PDB entry 4NU7 | X-ray diffraction, 2.05 A resolution | chains A and C

== Chain A (and C) ==
Protein: Ribulose-phosphate 3-epimerase
From: Toxoplasma gondii
Notes: EC 5.1.3.1; chain C of this document is another copy of the same molecule, construct and numbering; everything in this record applies to it too
Reference sequence: B9PPN9 (B9PPN9_TOXGO); numbering as in UniProt (aligned over 1-230)
Sequence (246 residues; row label = number of the first residue in the row):
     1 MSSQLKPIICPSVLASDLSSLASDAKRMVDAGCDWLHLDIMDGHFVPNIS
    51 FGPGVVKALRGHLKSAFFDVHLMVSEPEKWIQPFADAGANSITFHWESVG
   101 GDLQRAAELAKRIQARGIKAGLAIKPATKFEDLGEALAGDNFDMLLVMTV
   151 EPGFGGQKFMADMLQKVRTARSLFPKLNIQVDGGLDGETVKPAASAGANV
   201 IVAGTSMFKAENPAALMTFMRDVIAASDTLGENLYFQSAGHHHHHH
Not modelled in the structure: 1-3, 229-246 (chain C: 1-3, 231-246)
Differences from the reference sequence: expression tag (231-246)
Bound ions: Zn2+: His-37, Asp-39, His-71, Asp-182
Reported in the primary citation:
  - Zn2+ coordination: His-37, Asp-39, His-71, Asp-182

== How chain A and chain C interact ==
Pairs across the interface (47; chain A residue first):
  Asp-17(A) with Ala-58(C); His-62(C), salt bridge
  Leu-18(A) with Gly-54(C); Val-55(C), hydrophobic
  Ser-19(A) with Ser-20(C); Leu-21(C), hydrogen bond (backbone-backbone); Ala-22(C), hydrogen bond (backbone-backbone); Ala-58(C); His-62(C), hydrogen bond
  Ser-20(A) with Ser-19(C)
  Leu-21(A) with Ser-19(C), hydrogen bond (backbone-backbone)
  Ala-22(A) with Ser-19(C), hydrogen bond (backbone-backbone)
  Asp-42(A) with Asp-42(C); His-44(C), salt bridge; Ile-49(C)
  Gly-43(A) with Trp-80(C)
  His-44(A) with Asp-42(C), salt bridge; His-44(C); Ser-75(C), hydrogen bond
  Pro-47(A) with Trp-80(C)
  Asn-48(A) with Pro-53(C); Trp-80(C)
  Ile-49(A) with Asp-42(C); Phe-51(C); Gly-52(C); Pro-53(C); Trp-80(C), hydrophobic
  Ser-50(A) with Phe-51(C); Gly-52(C), hydrogen bond (backbone-backbone)
  Phe-51(A) with Ile-49(C); Ser-50(C)
  Gly-52(A) with Ile-49(C); Ser-50(C), hydrogen bond (backbone-backbone)
  Pro-53(A) with Asn-48(C); Ile-49(C)
  Gly-54(A) with Leu-18(C)
  Val-55(A) with Leu-18(C), hydrophobic
  Ala-58(A) with Asp-17(C); Ser-19(C)
  Leu-59(A) with Ser-19(C)
  His-62(A) with Asp-17(C), salt bridge; Ser-19(C), hydrogen bond
  Ser-75(A) with His-44(C), hydrogen bond
  Trp-80(A) with Gly-43(C); Pro-47(C); Asn-48(C); Ile-49(C), hydrophobic
Other interface residues (no listed pair), chain A (27 interface residues in all): Ile-40, Met-41, Val-74, Glu-76
Other interface residues (no listed pair), chain C (27 interface residues in all): Ile-40, Met-41, Leu-59, Val-74, Glu-76

== Summary ==
Chain A and chain C each contribute 27 residues to their interface, with 10 hydrogen bonds and 4 salt bridges.
Polar pairs include Asp-17(A)/His-62(C), Asp-42(A)/His-44(C) and Ser-19(A)/His-62(C). His-37(A), Asp-39(A),
His-71(A) and Asp-182(A) form the Zn2+ site. From the paper: Zn2+ coordination by His-37(A), Asp-39(A) and
His-71(A) among others.
Both chains are Ribulose-phosphate 3-epimerase (Toxoplasma gondii). Entry 4NU7 (2.05 Angstrom Crystal
Structure of Ribulose-phosphate 3-epimerase from Toxoplasma gondii) was determined by X-ray diffraction
together with 5BXI, 4ODI, 4O0N, 4NML and 4NOG from the same study.
